1OKK - chains A and D; structure by X-ray diffraction, 2.05 A resolution.

Chain A:
Protein: Signal recognition particle protein
Source organism: Thermus aquaticus
Notes: fragment: ng domain, residues 0-293
Reference sequence: O07347 (SR54_THEAQ); residues 1-294 here correspond to UniProt positions 0-293 (UniProt number = residue number - 1)
Sequence (294 residues; numbered 1 to 294; the number before each row is that of its first residue):
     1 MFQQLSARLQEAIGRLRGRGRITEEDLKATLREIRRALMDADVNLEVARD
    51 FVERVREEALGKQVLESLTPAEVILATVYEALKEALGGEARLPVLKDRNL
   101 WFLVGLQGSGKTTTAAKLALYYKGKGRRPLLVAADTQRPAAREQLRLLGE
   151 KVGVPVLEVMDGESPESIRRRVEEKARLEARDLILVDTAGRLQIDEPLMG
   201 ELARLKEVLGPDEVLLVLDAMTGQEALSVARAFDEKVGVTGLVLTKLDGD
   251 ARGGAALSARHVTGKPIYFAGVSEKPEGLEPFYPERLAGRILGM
Not modelled in the structure: 1-3, 294
Ion coordination: Mg2+: Thr112 (together with GMP-PCP)
Small-molecule neighbours:
  - N1-carboxypiperazine (BZP), molecule 1: Lys96, Asp97, Arg98
  - N1-carboxypiperazine (BZP), molecule 2: Leu247, Ala270, Val272, Glu280, Pro281, Phe282, Tyr283, Arg286, Leu287, Arg290
  - GMP-PCP (GCP; phosphomethylphosphonic acid guanylate ester), molecule 1: Leu106, Gln107, Gly108, Ser109, Gly110, Lys111, Thr112, Thr113, Lys117, Asp135, Arg138, Gln144, Thr188, Gly190, Thr245, Lys246, Asp248, Gly271, Val272, Ser273, Glu274
  - GMP-PCP (GCP), molecule 2: Gln107, Gly108, Arg138, Leu192
What the authors report for this chain:
  - contacts within the chain: Asp219-Lys246 (salt bridge)
  - conformationally variable residues (domain motion, loop rearrangement): Gln107, Arg191, Leu192, Leu247, Gly253
  - catalytic residues: Asp135, Arg138, Gln144 (proposed by the authors, not directly observed)
  - binding site for GMP-PCP: Asp135, Arg138, Gln144, Leu192
  - Mg2+ coordination through a water molecule: Gln144

Chain D:
Protein: Cell division protein ftsy
Source organism: Thermus aquaticus
Notes: fragment: ng domain, residues 2-304
Reference sequence: P83749 (FTSY_THEAQ); residues 2-304 here correspond to UniProt positions 1-303 (UniProt number = residue number - 1)
Sequence (303 residues; numbered 2 to 304; the number before each row is that of its first residue):
     2 GFFDRLKAGLAKTRERLLKAIPWGGNLEEVLEELEMALLAADVGLSATEE
    52 ILQEVRASGRKDLKEAVKEKLVGMLEPDERRATLRKLGFNPQKPKPVEPK
   102 GRVVLVVGVNGVGKTTTIAKLGRYYQNLGKKVMFCAGDTFRAAGGTQLSE
   152 WGKRLSIPVIQGPEGTDPAALAYDAVQAMKARGYDLLFVDTAGRLHTKHN
   202 LMEELKKVKRAIAKADPEEPKEVWLVLDAVTGQNGLEQAKKFHEAVGLTG
   252 VIVTKLDGTAKGGVLIPIVRTLKVPIKFVGVGEGPDDLQPFDPEAFVEAL
   302 LED
Not modelled in the structure: 2-20, 79-96, 304
Ion coordination: Mg2+: Thr116 (together with GMP-PCP)
Small-molecule neighbours:
  - GMP-PCP (GCP; phosphomethylphosphonic acid guanylate ester), molecule 1: Val110, Asn111, Gly112, Val113, Gly114, Lys115, Thr116, Thr117, Lys121, Asp139, Arg142, Gln148, Gly194, Thr255, Lys256, Asp258, Gly281, Val282, Gly283, Glu284
  - GMP-PCP (GCP), molecule 2: Asn111, Gly112, Arg142, Leu196, Lys199
What the authors report for this chain:
  - contacts within the chain: Arg142-Gln148 (hydrogen bond), Asp229-Lys256 (salt bridge)
  - catalytic residues: Arg142 (proposed by the authors, not directly observed)
  - binding site for GMP-PCP: Glu284
  - conformationally variable residues: Arg195

How chain A and chain D interact:
Pairs across the interface (56; chain A residue first):
  Arg8(A) - Leu46(D)
  Arg36(A) - Leu46(D)
  Arg36(A) - Glu50(D)  salt bridge
  Asp40(A) - Leu46(D)
  Asp40(A) - Gln234(D)
  Asp42(A) - Gly233(D)
  Asp42(A) - Gln234(D)  hydrogen bond (side chain-backbone)
  Leu45(A) - Met37(D)
  Gln107(A) - Lys256(D)  hydrogen bond (backbone-side chain)
  Gln107(A) - Glu284(D)  hydrogen bond
  Gly108(A) - Gly112(D)
  Gln137(A) - Glu284(D)
  Arg138(A) - Arg142(D)
  Arg138(A) - Gln148(D)  hydrogen bond
  Pro139(A) - Gln148(D)
  Pro139(A) - Trp152(D)
  Ala140(A) - Ala144(D)
  Ala140(A) - Thr147(D)
  Ala140(A) - Gln148(D)
  Glu143(A) - Ala144(D)
  Glu143(A) - Thr147(D)  hydrogen bond
  Gln144(A) - Arg142(D)
  Gln144(A) - Ala143(D)
  Gln144(A) - Ala144(D)
  Leu192(A) - Asp258(D)
  Leu192(A) - Gly259(D)
  Gln193(A) - Thr260(D)  hydrogen bond
  Ile194(A) - Asp258(D)
  Ile194(A) - Thr260(D)
  Met221(A) - Thr232(D)
  Met221(A) - Gly233(D)  hydrogen bond (backbone-backbone)
  Met221(A) - Gln239(D)  hydrogen bond
  Thr222(A) - Val231(D)
  Gly223(A) - Asp43(D)
  Gly223(A) - Val231(D)  hydrogen bond (backbone-backbone)
  Gly223(A) - Gly233(D)
  Gln224(A) - Leu40(D)
  Gln224(A) - Ala41(D)
  Gln224(A) - Asp43(D)  hydrogen bond (backbone-side chain)
  Glu225(A) - Val231(D)
  Glu225(A) - Thr260(D)  hydrogen bond
  Glu225(A) - Ala261(D)
  Lys246(A) - Asn111(D)  hydrogen bond (side chain-backbone)
  Asp248(A) - Leu196(D)
  Asp248(A) - Thr198(D)  hydrogen bond (backbone-side chain)
  Asp248(A) - Lys199(D)  salt bridge
  Gly249(A) - Leu196(D)
  Gly249(A) - Thr198(D)
  Asp250(A) - His197(D)  salt bridge
  Asp250(A) - Thr198(D)
  Asp250(A) - Asn235(D)  hydrogen bond
  Asp250(A) - Glu238(D)
  Ala251(A) - Asn235(D)
  Glu274(A) - Asn111(D)  hydrogen bond
  Glu274(A) - Phe141(D)
  Glu274(A) - Gly194(D)
Other interface residues (no listed pair), chain A (31 interface residues in all): Met39, Leu106, Leu147, Gly190
Other interface residues (no listed pair), chain D (37 interface residues in all): Val110, Val113, Glu151, Asp229
Interface features reported in the paper:
  - pairs named by the authors: Leu192(A)-Gly259(D) (hydrophobic contact)
  - interface residues, chain A: Asp219(A), Lys246(A)
  - interface residues, chain D: Lys256(D), Glu284(D)

In short:
The interface between chain A and chain D involves 31 residues on one side and 37 on the other, with 15
hydrogen bonds and 3 salt bridges. Polar pairs include Arg36(A)-Glu50(D), Asp248(A)-Lys199(D) and
Asp250(A)-His197(D). The authors report a hydrophobic contact between Leu192(A) and Gly259(D). The paper
reports catalytic residues Asp135(A), Arg138(A) and Arg142(D) among others; a binding site for GMP-PCP at
Asp135(A), Arg138(A) and Glu284(D) among others.
Here chain A is Signal recognition particle protein and chain D is Cell division protein ftsy, both from
Thermus aquaticus. Entry 1OKK (Homo-heterodimeric complex of the srp gtpases) was determined by X-ray
diffraction.
